Entry 3PZ1 (X-ray diffraction, 1.95 A resolution); this record covers chains A and B.

Chain A:
Molecule: Geranylgeranyl transferase type-2 subunit alpha
From: Rattus norvegicus
Notes: EC 2.5.1.60; fragment: Fusion of residues 1-237 and 353-441 with linker AGSG
Reference sequence: Q08602 (PGTA_RAT); the construct has insertions or renumbered stretches relative to UniProt, so the offset changes along the chain: 1-237 = UniProt 1-237; 242-330 = UniProt 353-441
Chain sequence (332 residues; row label = number of the first residue in the row; numbers below 1 keep their minus sign (Gly-1 is residue -1)):
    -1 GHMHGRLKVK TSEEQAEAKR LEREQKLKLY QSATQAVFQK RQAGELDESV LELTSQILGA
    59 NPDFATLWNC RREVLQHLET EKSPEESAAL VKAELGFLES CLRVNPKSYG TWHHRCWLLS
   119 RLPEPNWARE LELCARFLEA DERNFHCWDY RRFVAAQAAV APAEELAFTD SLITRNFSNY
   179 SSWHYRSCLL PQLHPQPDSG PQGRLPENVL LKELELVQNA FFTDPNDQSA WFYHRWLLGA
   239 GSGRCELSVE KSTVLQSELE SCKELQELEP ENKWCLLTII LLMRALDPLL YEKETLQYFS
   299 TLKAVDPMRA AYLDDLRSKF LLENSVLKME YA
Disordered / not traced: -1 to 15, 196-201, 240-243
Sequence notes: expression tag (-1 to 0); linker (238-241)
UniProt features mapped onto this chain:
  - modified residue: Ser98 (Phosphoserine)

Chain B:
Molecule: Geranylgeranyl transferase type-2 subunit beta
From: Rattus norvegicus
Notes: EC 2.5.1.60
Reference sequence: Q08603 (PGTB2_RAT); residues 2-331 here = UniProt positions 2-331
Chain sequence (330 residues; each row starts with the number of its first residue):
     2 GTQQKDVTIK SDAPDTLLLE KHADYIASYG SKKDDYEYCM SEYLRMSGVY WGLTVMDLMG
    62 QLHRMNKEEI LVFIKSCQHE CGGVSASIGH DPHLLYTLSA VQILTLYDSI HVINVDKVVA
   122 YVQSLQKEDG SFAGDIWGEI DTRFSFCAVA TLALLGKLDA INVEKAIEFV LSCMNFDGGF
   182 GCRPGSESHA GQIYCCTGFL AITSQLHQVN SDLLGWWLCE RQLPSGGLNG RPEKLPDVCY
   242 SWWVLASLKI IGRLHWIDRE KLRSFILACQ DEETGGFADR PGDMVDPFHT LFGIAGLSLL
   302 GEEQIKPVSP VFCMPEEVLQ RVNVQPELVS
Disordered / not traced: 2-4, 33-35

Interface between chain A and chain B:
Contacting residue pairs - 82 pairs, chain A then chain B:
  Arg21(A) - Tyr37(B)
  Arg21(A) - Glu38(B)  salt bridge
  Leu25(A) - Asp36(B)
  Leu25(A) - Tyr37(B)  hydrophobic
  Leu25(A) - Cys40(B)  hydrophobic
  Leu25(A) - Met41(B)  hydrophobic
  Tyr28(A) - Tyr37(B)
  Tyr28(A) - Cys40(B)
  Tyr28(A) - Met41(B)  hydrophobic
  Phe36(A) - Gly90(B)
  Arg39(A) - Asp92(B)  salt bridge
  Asn59(A) - Met41(B)
  Asp61(A) - Tyr44(B)
  Phe62(A) - Tyr44(B)  hydrophobic
  Phe62(A) - His91(B)
  Thr64(A) - His91(B)
  Thr64(A) - Asp92(B)  hydrogen bond (side chain-backbone)
  Asn67(A) - Asp92(B)  hydrogen bond
  Asn67(A) - Trp138(B)
  Arg70(A) - Trp138(B)
  Glu71(A) - Trp138(B)
  Gln74(A) - Trp138(B)
  Tyr107(A) - Glu140(B)
  Tyr107(A) - Asp142(B)
  Tyr107(A) - Arg144(B)
  His111(A) - Trp138(B)  hydrogen bond (side chain-backbone)
  His111(A) - Gly139(B)
  His111(A) - Glu140(B)  hydrogen bond (side chain-backbone)
  Trp115(A) - Trp138(B)
  Arg141(A) - Glu188(B)  salt bridge
  Arg141(A) - Arg232(B)  hydrogen bond (backbone-side chain)
  Arg141(A) - Pro233(B)  hydrogen bond (side chain-backbone)
  Arg141(A) - Glu234(B)
  Phe143(A) - His190(B)
  Phe143(A) - Arg232(B)
  Asp147(A) - Cys183(B)  hydrogen bond
  Asp147(A) - Arg184(B)  salt bridge
  Asp147(A) - Ser187(B)  hydrogen bond
  Arg150(A) - Gly186(B)  hydrogen bond (side chain-backbone)
  Arg150(A) - Ser187(B)
  Tyr178(A) - Phe177(B)
  Tyr178(A) - Asp178(B)  hydrogen bond
  Tyr178(A) - Glu188(B)
  Tyr178(A) - Trp218(B)  hydrogen bond
  Tyr178(A) - Pro233(B)  hydrophobic
  Ser179(A) - Glu188(B)  hydrogen bond
  Ser179(A) - Arg232(B)
  His182(A) - Asn176(B)
  His182(A) - Phe177(B)
  His182(A) - Gly186(B)  hydrogen bond (side chain-backbone)
  His182(A) - Ser187(B)
  His182(A) - Glu188(B)  hydrogen bond (side chain-backbone)
  Ser185(A) - Phe177(B)
  Cys186(A) - Gly186(B)
  Asn224(A) - Glu234(B)
  Gln226(A) - Arg222(B)
  Gln226(A) - Pro233(B)
  Gln226(A) - Glu234(B)
  Phe230(A) - Phe177(B)
  Phe230(A) - Trp217(B)  hydrophobic
  Phe230(A) - Trp218(B)
  Phe230(A) - Arg222(B)
  Tyr231(A) - Phe177(B)  hydrophobic
  Arg233(A) - Trp217(B)
  Trp234(A) - Phe177(B)
  Lys271(A) - Glu221(B)  salt bridge
  Trp272(A) - Glu221(B)
  Leu275(A) - Trp217(B)  hydrophobic
  Met306(A) - Gln223(B)
  Met306(A) - Leu224(B)
  Met306(A) - Trp257(B)
  Met306(A) - Lys262(B)
  Arg307(A) - Cys220(B)  hydrogen bond (side chain-backbone)
  Arg307(A) - Glu221(B)  salt bridge
  Arg307(A) - Gln223(B)  hydrogen bond (side chain-backbone)
  Ala309(A) - His256(B)
  Ala309(A) - Trp257(B)
  Tyr310(A) - Trp217(B)
  Tyr310(A) - Trp257(B)  hydrophobic
  Asp313(A) - His256(B)  salt bridge
  Asp313(A) - Trp257(B)  hydrogen bond
  Lys317(A) - Asp213(B)  salt bridge
Also at the interface, not in a pair above, chain A (43 interface residues in all): Lys24, Asp225, Asp304
Also at the interface, not in a pair above, chain B (42 interface residues in all): Asp136, Leu214, Pro225, Lys235, Asp259

Overview:
43 residues of chain A face 42 of chain B across their interface, with 17 hydrogen bonds and 8 salt bridges.
Polar pairs include Arg21(A)-Glu38(B), Arg39(A)-Asp92(B) and Arg141(A)-Glu188(B).
Chain A is Geranylgeranyl transferase type-2 subunit alpha and chain B is Geranylgeranyl transferase type-2
subunit beta, both from Rattus norvegicus; the structure, Crystal structure of RabGGTase(DELTA LRR; DELTA IG)
in Complex with BMS3, was determined by X-ray diffraction (same publication as 3PZ2 and 3PZ3).
